Entry 6YDJ (X-ray diffraction, 1.04 A resolution); this record covers chain A.

# Chain A
Protein: Beta-phosphoglucomutase
Source organism: Lactococcus lactis subsp. lactis (strain IL1403)
Notes: EC 5.4.2.6
Reference sequence: P71447 (PGMB_LACLA); numbering as in UniProt (aligned over 1-221)
Sequence (221 residues; row label = number of the first residue in the row):
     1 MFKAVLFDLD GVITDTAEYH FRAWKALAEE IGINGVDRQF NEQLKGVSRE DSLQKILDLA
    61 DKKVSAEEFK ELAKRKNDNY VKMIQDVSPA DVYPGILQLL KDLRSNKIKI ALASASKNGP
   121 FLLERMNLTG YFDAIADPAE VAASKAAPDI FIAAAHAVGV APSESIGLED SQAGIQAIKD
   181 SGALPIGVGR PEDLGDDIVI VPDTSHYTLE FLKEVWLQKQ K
Disordered / not traced: 219-221
Differences from the reference sequence: engineered mutation Arg125 (Lys in P71447), Ala146 (Pro in P71447), His206 (Tyr in P71447)
Curated features (UniProtKB/Swiss-Prot):
  - active site: Asp8 (Nucleophile), Asp10 (Proton donor/acceptor)
  - binding site (Mg(2+)): Asp8, Asp10, Asp170
  - binding site (beta-D-glucose 6-phosphate): Asp10, Gly46, Val47, Arg49, Ser116, Lys117, Asn118
  - site (Important for catalytic activity and assists the phosphoryl transfer reaction to Asp8 by balancing charge and orienting the reacting groups): Ser114, Lys145
  - modified residue: Asp8 (4-aspartylphosphate)
  - mutagenesis: Asp8 (D8A/E: Inactive), Asp10 (D10A/E/N/S: Inactive), Thr16 (T16P: 500-fold reduction in the rate constant for Asp-8 phosphorylation by beta-G1,6bisP ...), His20 (H20A: Impairs Asp-8 phosphorylation by beta-G1,6bisP and phosphoryl transfer from the phospho-Asp8 to the substrate beta-G1P ...), Lys45 (K45A: 20'000-fold decrease in catalytic efficiency), Gly46 (G46A: 1'000'000-fold decrease in catalytic efficiency; G46P: 100'000-fold decrease in catalytic efficiency; G46V: 10'000-fold decrease in catalytic efficiency), Arg49 (R49K: 1'000'000-fold decrease in catalytic efficiency), Ser52 (S52A: Wild-type activity), Lys76 (K76A: 100-fold reduction in the conversion of beta-G1P to G6P in the presence of beta-G1,6bisP), Asp170 (D170A: Impaired, but active with an increase in the affinity for G1P)
Ion coordination: trifluoromagnesate Mg: Asp8 (together with 6-O-phosphono-beta-D-glucopyranose); Mg2+: Asp8, Asp10, Asp170; Na+: Glu124, Asn127
Small-molecule neighbours:
  - 6-O-phosphono-beta-D-glucopyranose (BG6): Asp8, Asp10, His20, Trp24, Leu44, Lys45, Gly46, Val47, Ser48, Arg49, Ser52, Lys76, Asn77, Tyr80, Ser114, Ala115, Ser116, Lys117, Asn118
  - trifluoromagnesate (MGF): Asp8, Leu9, Asp10, Gly46, Ala113, Ser114, Ala115, Lys145, Glu169, Asp170
Reported in the primary citation:
  - conformationally variable residues (side-chain flip): Lys145
  - binding site for trifluoromagnesate: Asp8
  - catalytic residues: Asp8 (citing earlier work)
  - mutagenesis - P146A (20-fold): decreased catalytic activity
  - mutagenesis - P146A (21-fold): decreased binding to betaG16BP
  - mutagenesis - P146A: unchanged binding to betaG1P

# Summary
Bound to chain A: 6-O-phosphono-beta-D-glucopyranose and trifluoromagnesate. The Mg2+ site is built by Asp8,
Asp10 and Asp170. Glu124 and Asn127 coordinate Na+. From UniProt: active-site residues Asp8 and Asp10, 3
Mg2+-binding residues, 7 beta-D-glucose 6-phosphate-binding residues and 10 mutagenesis sites. The paper
reports the catalytic residue Asp8; P146A reduces catalytic activity.
Chain A is Beta-phosphoglucomutase (Lactococcus lactis subsp. lactis (strain IL1403)); the structure, P146A
variant of beta-phosphoglucomutase from Lactococcus lactis in complex with glucose 6-phosphate and
trifluoromagnesate, was determined by X-ray diffraction together with 6YDK, 6YDL and 6YDM from the same study.
